Entry 6XZD (electron microscopy, 3.40 A resolution); this record covers chains EP1 and FP1 of the 7 polymer chains in the assembly.

# Chain EP1
Protein: RNA-directed RNA polymerase catalytic subunit
From: Influenza C virus (strain C/Johannesburg/1/1966)
Notes: EC 2.7.7.48
UniProt: Q9IMP4 (RDRP_INCJH); numbering as in UniProt (aligned over 1-754)
Sequence (754 residues; row label = number of the first residue in the row):
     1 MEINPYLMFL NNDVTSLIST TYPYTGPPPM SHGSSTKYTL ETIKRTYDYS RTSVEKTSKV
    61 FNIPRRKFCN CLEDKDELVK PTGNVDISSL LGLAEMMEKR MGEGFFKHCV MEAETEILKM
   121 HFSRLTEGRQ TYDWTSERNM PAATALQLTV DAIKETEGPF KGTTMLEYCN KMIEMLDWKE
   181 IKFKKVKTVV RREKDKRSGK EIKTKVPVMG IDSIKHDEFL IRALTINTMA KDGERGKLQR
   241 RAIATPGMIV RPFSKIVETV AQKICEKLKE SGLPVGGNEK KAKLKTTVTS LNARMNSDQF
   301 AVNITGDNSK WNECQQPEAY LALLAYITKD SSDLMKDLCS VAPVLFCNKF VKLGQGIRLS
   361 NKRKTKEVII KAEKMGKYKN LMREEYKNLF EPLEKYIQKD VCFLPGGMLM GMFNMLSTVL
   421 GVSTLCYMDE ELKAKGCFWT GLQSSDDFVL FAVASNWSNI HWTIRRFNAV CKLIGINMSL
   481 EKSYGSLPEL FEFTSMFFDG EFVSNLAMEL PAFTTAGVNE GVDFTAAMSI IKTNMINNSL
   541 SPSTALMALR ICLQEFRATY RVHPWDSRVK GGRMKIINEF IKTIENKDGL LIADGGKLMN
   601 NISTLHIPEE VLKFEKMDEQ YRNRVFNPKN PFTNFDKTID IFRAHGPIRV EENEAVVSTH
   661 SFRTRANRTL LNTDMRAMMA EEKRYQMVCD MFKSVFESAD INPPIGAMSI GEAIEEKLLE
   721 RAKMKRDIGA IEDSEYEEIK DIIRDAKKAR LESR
Unresolved in the structure: 185-210, 633-654, 664-754
UniProt features mapped onto this chain:
  - region: Arg-251 to Glu-258 (Promoter-binding site)
  - motif (Nuclear localization signal): Val-189 to Arg-197, Lys-205 to Glu-218

# Chain FP1
Protein: Polymerase basic protein 2
From: Influenza C virus (strain C/Johannesburg/1/1966)
UniProt: Q9IMP3 (PB2_INCJH); numbering as in UniProt (aligned over 1-774)
Sequence (774 residues; each row starts with the number of its first residue):
     1 MSLLLTIAKE YKRLCQDAKA AQMMTVGTVS NYTTFKKWTT SRKEKNPSLR MRWAMSSKFP
    61 IIANKRMLEE AQIPKEHNNV ALWEDTEDVS KRDHVLASAS CINYWNFCGP CVNNSEVIKE
   121 VYKSRFGRLE RRKEIMWKEL RFTLVDRQRR RVDTQPVEQR LRTGEIKDLQ MWTLFEDEAP
   181 LASKFILDNY GLVKEMRSKF ANKPLNKEVV AHMLEKQFNP ESRFLPVFGA IRPERMELIH
   241 ALGGETWIQE ANTAGISNVD QRKNDIRAVC RKVCLAANAS IMNAKSKLVE YIKSTSMRIG
   301 ETERKLEELI LETDDVSPEV TLCKSALGGQ LGKTLSFGPM LLKKISGSGV KVKDTVYIQG
   361 VRAVQFEYWS EQEEFYGEYK SATALFSRKE RSLEWITIGG GINEDRKRLL AMCMIFCRDG
   421 DYFKDAPATI TMADLSTKLG REIPYQYVMM NWIQKSEDNL EALLYSRGIV ETNPGKMGSS
   481 MGIDGSKRAI KSLRAVTIQS GKIDMPESKE KIHLELSDNL EAFDSSGRIV ATILDLPSDK
   541 KVTFQDVSFQ HPDLAVLRDE KTAITKGYEA LIKRLGTGDN DIPSLIAKKD YLSLYNLPEV
   601 KLMAPLIRPN RKGVYSRVAR KLVSTQVTTG HYSLHELIKV LPFTYFAPKQ GMFEGRLFFS
   661 NDSFVEPGVN NNVFSWSKAD SSKIYCHGIA IRVPLVVGDE HMDTSLALLE GFSVCENDPR
   721 APMVTRQDLI DVGFGQKVRL FVGQGSVRTF KRTASQRAAS SDVNKNVKKI KMSN
Unresolved in the structure: 1-57, 84-94, 147-232, 754-774

# How chain EP1 and chain FP1 interact
Pairs across the interface (84; chain EP1 residue first):
  Met-295(EP1) / Arg-488(FP1)  hydrogen bond
  Asn-296(EP1) / Arg-488(FP1)  hydrogen bond (backbone-side chain)
  Ser-297(EP1) / Gly-475(FP1)
  Ser-297(EP1) / Lys-476(FP1)
  Ser-297(EP1) / Met-477(FP1)
  Ser-297(EP1) / Gly-478(FP1)  hydrogen bond (backbone-backbone)
  Gln-299(EP1) / Arg-488(FP1)  hydrogen bond (backbone-side chain)
  Phe-300(EP1) / Arg-488(FP1)
  Glu-489(EP1) / Ser-486(FP1)
  Glu-489(EP1) / Arg-488(FP1)
  Gly-500(EP1) / Asn-403(FP1)
  Glu-501(EP1) / Ile-402(FP1)
  Phe-502(EP1) / Leu-144(FP1)  hydrophobic
  Lys-532(EP1) / His-240(FP1)
  Met-535(EP1) / His-240(FP1)
  Ile-536(EP1) / His-240(FP1)
  Pro-542(EP1) / Trp-247(FP1)
  Arg-573(EP1) / Ala-99(FP1)
  Arg-573(EP1) / Asn-103(FP1)  hydrogen bond
  Ile-576(EP1) / Ser-100(FP1)
  Ile-576(EP1) / Asn-103(FP1)
  Ile-577(EP1) / Asn-103(FP1)
  Ile-577(EP1) / Phe-107(FP1)  hydrophobic
  Phe-580(EP1) / His-77(FP1)
  Phe-580(EP1) / Tyr-104(FP1)  hydrophobic
  Phe-580(EP1) / Phe-107(FP1)
  Ile-584(EP1) / Phe-107(FP1)  hydrophobic
  Ala-593(EP1) / Asn-103(FP1)
  Asp-594(EP1) / Asn-103(FP1)  hydrogen bond
  Asp-594(EP1) / Asn-106(FP1)
  Ile-602(EP1) / His-240(FP1)  hydrogen bond (backbone-side chain)
  Ile-602(EP1) / Ala-241(FP1)  hydrophobic
  Ser-603(EP1) / Arg-132(FP1)  hydrogen bond
  Ser-603(EP1) / Trp-137(FP1)
  Thr-604(EP1) / Arg-132(FP1)
  Leu-605(EP1) / His-240(FP1)
  His-606(EP1) / Glu-237(FP1)
  His-606(EP1) / Leu-238(FP1)
  Pro-608(EP1) / Arg-125(FP1)
  Val-611(EP1) / Arg-125(FP1)
  Val-611(EP1) / Phe-126(FP1)  hydrophobic
  Val-611(EP1) / Leu-129(FP1)
  Leu-612(EP1) / Leu-129(FP1)  hydrophobic
  Phe-614(EP1) / Ser-115(FP1)
  Phe-614(EP1) / Lys-119(FP1)
  Phe-614(EP1) / Phe-126(FP1)  hydrophobic
  Glu-615(EP1) / Leu-129(FP1)
  Tyr-621(EP1) / Asn-106(FP1)
  Asn-623(EP1) / Cys-111(FP1)
  Asn-623(EP1) / Val-112(FP1)
  Arg-624(EP1) / Trp-105(FP1)
  Arg-624(EP1) / Asn-106(FP1)
  Arg-624(EP1) / Phe-107(FP1)  hydrogen bond (side chain-backbone)
  Arg-624(EP1) / Cys-108(FP1)
  Arg-624(EP1) / Gly-109(FP1)  hydrogen bond (side chain-backbone)
  Arg-624(EP1) / Pro-110(FP1)
  Val-625(EP1) / Asn-106(FP1)
  Phe-626(EP1) / Asn-114(FP1)  hydrogen bond (backbone-side chain)
  Asn-627(EP1) / Trp-105(FP1)
  Asn-627(EP1) / Pro-110(FP1)
  Asn-627(EP1) / Val-112(FP1)
  Pro-628(EP1) / Asn-114(FP1)
  Lys-629(EP1) / Met-67(FP1)
  Lys-629(EP1) / Glu-70(FP1)
  Lys-629(EP1) / Trp-105(FP1)
  Asn-630(EP1) / Met-67(FP1)
  Asn-630(EP1) / Trp-105(FP1)
  Pro-631(EP1) / Ala-63(FP1)
  Pro-631(EP1) / Asn-64(FP1)  hydrogen bond (backbone-side chain)
  Pro-631(EP1) / Met-67(FP1)  hydrophobic
  Pro-631(EP1) / Trp-105(FP1)
  Phe-632(EP1) / Cys-101(FP1)  hydrophobic
  Phe-632(EP1) / Ile-102(FP1)  hydrophobic
  Ala-655(EP1) / Tyr-122(FP1)  hydrogen bond (backbone-side chain)
  Ala-655(EP1) / Arg-125(FP1)
  Val-656(EP1) / Tyr-122(FP1)
  Val-657(EP1) / Tyr-122(FP1)  hydrogen bond (backbone-side chain)
  Thr-659(EP1) / Ile-102(FP1)
  Thr-659(EP1) / Asn-106(FP1)
  His-660(EP1) / Ile-102(FP1)
  His-660(EP1) / Asn-106(FP1)
  Phe-662(EP1) / Ile-61(FP1)  hydrophobic
  Phe-662(EP1) / Ile-102(FP1)  hydrophobic
  Arg-663(EP1) / Ile-62(FP1)
Also at the interface, not in a pair above, chain EP1 (53 interface residues in all): Asp-298, Arg-568, Ile-607, Glu-619, Ser-661
Also at the interface, not in a pair above, chain FP1 (50 interface residues in all): Val-80, Asn-113, Ile-118, Arg-128, Lys-133, Gly-745

# Overview
Chain EP1 and chain FP1 form an interface of 53 and 50 residues respectively; the contacts include 14 hydrogen
bonds. Polar pairs include Met-295(EP1)/Arg-488(FP1), Asn-296(EP1)/Arg-488(FP1) and Gln-299(EP1)/Arg-488(FP1).
Chain EP1 is RNA-directed RNA polymerase catalytic subunit and chain FP1 is Polymerase basic protein 2, both
from Influenza C virus (strain C/Johannesburg/1/1966); the structure, Influenza C virus polymerase complex
without chicken ANP32A - Subclass 2, was determined by electron microscopy together with 6XZG, 6XZP, 6XZQ,
6XZR and 6Y0C from the same study.
